PDB entry 5DED | X-ray diffraction, 2.94 A resolution | chains D and B of the 4 polymer chains in the assembly

== Chain D ==
Molecule: GTP pyrophosphokinase YjbM
Organism: Bacillus subtilis PY79
Notes: EC 2.7.6.5
UniProt: O31611 (YJBM_BACSU); numbering as in UniProt (aligned over 2-211)
Sequence (218 residues; each row starts with the number of its first residue; numbers below 1 keep their minus sign (Met-6 is residue -6)):
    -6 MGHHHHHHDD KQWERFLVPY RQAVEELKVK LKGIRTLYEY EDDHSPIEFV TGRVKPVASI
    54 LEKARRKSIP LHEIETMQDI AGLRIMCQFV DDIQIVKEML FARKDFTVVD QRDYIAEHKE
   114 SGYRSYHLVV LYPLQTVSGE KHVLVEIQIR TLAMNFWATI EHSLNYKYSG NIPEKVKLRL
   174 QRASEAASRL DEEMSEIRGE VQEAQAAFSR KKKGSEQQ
Not modelled in the structure: -6 to 2, 158, 161-165, 193, 198-211
Differences from the reference sequence: initiating methionine (-6); expression tag (-5 to 1)
Swiss-Prot annotation at these positions:
  - active site: Glu139 (Proton acceptor)
  - binding site (guanosine 3'-diphosphate 5'-triphosphate): Lys21 to Arg28, Glu41, Phe42, Arg46 to Lys48, Arg59, Arg105, Lys112 to Ser114, His120, Asn148, Ala151 to His155
  - binding site (ATP): Arg46 to Lys48, Ser52, Lys56 to Arg59, Asp72, Arg77
  - binding site (Mg(2+)): Asp72
  - mutagenesis: Lys25 (K25A: No stimulation by (p)ppGpp, protein still forms tetramers), Phe42 (F42A: No stimulation by (p)ppGpp, protein still forms tetramers), Arg46 (R46G: Loss of (p)ppGpp synthesis, protein still forms tetramers), Glu139 (E139V: Loss of (p)ppGpp synthesis, protein still forms tetramers), Asn148 (N148G: No stimulation by (p)ppGpp, protein still forms tetramers)
Residues lining bound ligands:
  - 0O2 (guanosine 5'-(tetrahydrogen triphosphate) 3'-(trihydrogen diphosphate)), molecule 1: Glu18, Lys21, Lys25, Arg28, Glu41, Phe42, Val43, Thr44
  - 0O2, molecule 2: Arg46, Lys48, Lys56, Arg59, Asp72, Arg105, Tyr107, Lys112, Ser114, Tyr116, His120, Glu139, Gln141, Trp150, Ala151, Glu154, His155
Reported in the primary citation:
  - allosteric site: Lys21, Lys25, Arg28, Glu41, Phe42, Thr44, Asn148
  - binding site for 0O2: Lys21, Lys25, Arg28, Glu41, Phe42, Thr44, Asn148
  - specificity-determining residues: Lys25
  - mutagenesis - K25A, F42A, N148G: abolished catalytic activity on pppGpp
  - catalytic residues: Glu139 (proposed by the authors, not directly observed)
  - mutagenesis - R46G, E139V: abolished catalytic activity

== Chain B ==
Molecule: GTP pyrophosphokinase YjbM
Organism: Bacillus subtilis PY79
Notes: EC 2.7.6.5
UniProt: O31611 (YJBM_BACSU); the construct lacks a stretch of the UniProt sequence, so the offset changes along the chain: 2-194 = UniProt 2-194; 195-207 = UniProt 199-211
Sequence (218 residues; each row starts with the number of its first residue; a row labelled like 194A-194D holds insertion residues (194A, then the next letters in order); numbers below 1 keep their minus sign (Met-6 is residue -6)):
    -6 MGHHHHHHDD KQWERFLVPY RQAVEELKVK LKGIRTLYEY EDDHSPIEFV TGRVKPVASI
    54 LEKARRKSIP LHEIETMQDI AGLRIMCQFV DDIQIVKEML FARKDFTVVD QRDYIAEHKE
   114 SGYRSYHLVV LYPLQTVSGE KHVLVEIQIR TLAMNFWATI EHSLNYKYSG NIPEKVKLRL
   174 QRASEAASRL DEEMSEIRGE V
194A-194D QEAQ
   195 AAFSRKKKGS EQQ
Not modelled in the structure: -6 to 2, 161, 165-166, 194A-194D, 197-207
Differences from the reference sequence: initiating methionine (-6); expression tag (-5 to 1)
Swiss-Prot annotation at these positions:
  - active site: Glu139 (Proton acceptor)
  - binding site (guanosine 3'-diphosphate 5'-triphosphate): Lys21 to Arg28, Glu41, Phe42, Arg46 to Lys48, Arg59, Arg105, Lys112 to Ser114, His120, Asn148, Ala151 to His155
  - binding site (ATP): Arg46 to Lys48, Ser52, Lys56 to Arg59, Asp72, Arg77
  - binding site (Mg(2+)): Asp72
Residues lining bound ligands:
  - 0O2 (guanosine 5'-(tetrahydrogen triphosphate) 3'-(trihydrogen diphosphate)), molecule 1: Lys21, Lys25, Arg28, Phe42, Thr44, Met79, Asn148
  - 0O2, molecule 2: Arg46, Lys48, Lys56, Arg59, Lys60, Asp72, Arg77, Arg105, Tyr107, Lys112, Ser114, Tyr116, His120, Glu139, Gln141, Trp150, Ala151, Glu154, His155
Reported in the primary citation:
  - allosteric site: Lys21, Lys25, Arg28, Glu41, Phe42, Thr44, Asn148
  - binding site for 0O2: Lys21, Lys25, Arg28, Glu41, Phe42, Thr44, Asn148
  - specificity-determining residues: Lys25
  - mutagenesis - K25A, F42A, N148G: abolished catalytic activity on pppGpp
  - catalytic residues: Glu139 (proposed by the authors, not directly observed)
  - mutagenesis - R46G, E139V: abolished catalytic activity

== How chain D and chain B interact ==
Pairs across the interface - 51 pairs, chain D then chain B:
  Asp35(D) - Tyr159(B)
  Glu41(D) - Thr152(B)
  Thr44(D) - Phe42(B)
  Gln81(D) - Thr152(B)
  Gln81(D) - Ile153(B)
  Gln81(D) - Ser156(B)  hydrogen bond
  Leu145(D) - Phe149(B)  hydrophobic
  Ala146(D) - Phe149(B)  hydrophobic
  Phe149(D) - Leu145(B)  hydrophobic
  Phe149(D) - Ala146(B)  hydrophobic
  Phe149(D) - Leu183(B)  hydrophobic
  Phe149(D) - Asp184(B)
  Phe149(D) - Met187(B)  hydrophobic
  Trp150(D) - Met187(B)
  Thr152(D) - Glu41(B)
  Thr152(D) - Gln81(B)
  Thr152(D) - Leu145(B)
  Ile153(D) - Gln81(B)
  Ile153(D) - Phe82(B)  hydrophobic
  Ser156(D) - Gln81(B)  hydrogen bond
  Tyr159(D) - Asp35(B)  hydrogen bond
  Lys160(D) - Asp36(B)  salt bridge
  Lys168(D) - Glu193(B)  salt bridge
  Val169(D) - Glu193(B)
  Arg172(D) - Glu186(B)  salt bridge
  Arg172(D) - Glu189(B)  salt bridge
  Arg172(D) - Ile190(B)
  Arg172(D) - Glu193(B)  salt bridge
  Leu173(D) - Ile190(B)
  Ala176(D) - Leu183(B)
  Ala176(D) - Met187(B)  hydrophobic
  Ala179(D) - Leu183(B)  hydrophobic
  Ala180(D) - Leu183(B)  hydrophobic
  Leu183(D) - Phe149(B)
  Leu183(D) - Ala176(B)
  Leu183(D) - Ala179(B)  hydrophobic
  Leu183(D) - Ala180(B)
  Leu183(D) - Leu183(B)  hydrophobic
  Glu186(D) - Arg172(B)  salt bridge
  Met187(D) - Phe149(B)  hydrophobic
  Met187(D) - Trp150(B)
  Met187(D) - Ile153(B)  hydrophobic
  Met187(D) - Ala176(B)  hydrophobic
  Glu189(D) - Arg172(B)
  Ile190(D) - Leu157(B)  hydrophobic
  Ile190(D) - Arg172(B)
  Ile190(D) - Leu173(B)  hydrophobic
  Arg191(D) - Leu157(B)
  Val194(D) - Lys160(B)
  Val194(D) - Val169(B)  hydrophobic
  Gln195(D) - Lys160(B)
Interface residues without a listed pair, chain D (35 interface residues in all): Phe42, Phe82, Asn148, Leu157, Pro166, Asp184, Gly192
Interface residues without a listed pair, chain B (30 interface residues in all): Val194

== Overview ==
35 residues of chain D face 30 of chain B across their interface, with 3 hydrogen bonds and 6 salt bridges.
Polar pairs include Lys160(D)-Asp36(B), Lys168(D)-Glu193(B) and Arg172(D)-Glu186(B). The paper reports
catalytic residues Glu139(D) and Glu139(B); K25A, F42A and N148G of chain D abolish catalytic activity on
pppGpp; 10 substitutions were tested in all.
Both chains are GTP pyrophosphokinase YjbM (Bacillus subtilis PY79). Entry 5DED (Crystal structure of the
small alarmone synthethase 1 from Bacillus subtilis bound to its product pppGpp) was determined by X-ray
diffraction together with 5F2V and 5DEC from the same study.
